5UZ7 - chains A and B of the 5 polymer chains in the assembly; structure by electron microscopy, 4.10 A resolution (low resolution: residue-level contacts below are approximate; hydrogen-bond / salt-bridge calls are withheld).

[Chain A]
Molecule: Guanine nucleotide-binding protein G(s) subunit alpha isoforms short
From: Homo sapiens
Reference sequence: P63092 (GNAS2_HUMAN), isoform P63092-2; the author numbering skips numbers that UniProt does not, so the offset changes along the chain: 1-47 = UniProt 1-47; 62-394 = UniProt 48-380
Amino-acid sequence (380 residues; row label = number of the first residue in the row; note: 14 numbers in that range are skipped by the numbering (no residue carries them; nothing is unmodelled there)):
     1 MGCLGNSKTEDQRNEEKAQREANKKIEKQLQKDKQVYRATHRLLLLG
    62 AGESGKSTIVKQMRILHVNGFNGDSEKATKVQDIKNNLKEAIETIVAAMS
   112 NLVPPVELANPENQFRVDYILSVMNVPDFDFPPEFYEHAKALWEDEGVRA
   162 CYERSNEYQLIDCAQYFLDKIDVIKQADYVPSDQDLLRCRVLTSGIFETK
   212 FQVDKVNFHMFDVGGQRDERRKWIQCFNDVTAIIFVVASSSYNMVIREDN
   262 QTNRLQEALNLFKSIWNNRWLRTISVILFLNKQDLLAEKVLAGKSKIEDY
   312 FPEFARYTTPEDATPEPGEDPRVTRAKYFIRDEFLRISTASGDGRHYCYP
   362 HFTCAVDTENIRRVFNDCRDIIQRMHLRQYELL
Disordered / not traced: 1-8, 62-206, 251-263, 293-308, 322-330, 366-369

[Chain B]
Molecule: Guanine nucleotide-binding protein G(I)/G(S)/G(T) subunit beta-1
From: Homo sapiens
Reference sequence: P62873 (GBB1_HUMAN); numbering as in UniProt (aligned over 2-340)
Amino-acid sequence (351 residues; each row starts with the number of its first residue; numbers below 1 keep their minus sign (Met-10 is residue -10)):
   -10 MHHHHHHGSLLQSELDQLRQEAEQLKNQIRDARKACADATLSQITNNIDP
    40 VGRIQMRTRRTLRGHLAKIYAMHWGTDSRLLVSASQDGKLIIWDSYTTNK
    90 VHAIPLRSSWVMTCAYAPSGNYVACGGLDNICSIYNLKTREGNVRVSREL
   140 AGHTGYLSCCRFLDDNQIVTSSGDTTCALWDIETGQQTTTFTGHTGDVMS
   190 LSLAPDTRLFVSGACDASAKLWDVREGMCRQTFTGHESDINAICFFPNGN
   240 AFATGSDDATCRLFDLRADQELMTYSHDNIICGITSVSFSKSGRLLLAGY
   290 DDFNCNVWDALKADRAGVLAGHDNRVSCLGVTDDGMAVATGSWDSFLKIW
   340 N
Disordered / not traced: -10 to 0
Sequence notes: expression tag (-10 to 1)
Curated features (UniProtKB/Swiss-Prot):
  - modified residue: Ser2 (N-acetylserine), His266 (Phosphohistidine)

[How chain A and chain B interact]
Residue-residue contacts (54; chain A residue first):
  Glu15(A) - Arg68(B)
  Glu16(A) - Thr86(B)
  Gln19(A) - Asp83(B)
  Gln19(A) - Thr86(B)
  Gln19(A) - Asn88(B)
  Asn23(A) - Asn88(B)
  Asn23(A) - Lys89(B)
  Ile26(A) - Lys89(B)
  Ile26(A) - Ala92(B)
  Glu27(A) - Lys89(B)
  Leu30(A) - Gly53(B)
  Leu30(A) - Lys78(B)
  Leu30(A) - Ile80(B)
  Leu30(A) - Lys89(B)
  Lys34(A) - Leu55(B)
  Tyr37(A) - Leu55(B)
  Tyr37(A) - Ala56(B)
  Tyr37(A) - Gln75(B)
  Tyr37(A) - Asp76(B)
  Arg42(A) - Gln75(B)
  Glu209(A) - Ser97(B)
  Glu209(A) - Ser98(B)
  Glu209(A) - Trp99(B)
  His220(A) - Ser98(B)
  His220(A) - Trp99(B)
  Phe222(A) - Trp99(B)
  Phe222(A) - Leu117(B)
  Gly226(A) - Asn119(B)
  Gly226(A) - Thr143(B)
  Gln227(A) - Leu117(B)
  Gln227(A) - Asn119(B)
  Gln227(A) - Tyr145(B)
  Arg228(A) - Gly162(B)
  Arg228(A) - Asp163(B)
  Arg228(A) - Thr164(B)
  Arg228(A) - Gly185(B)
  Arg228(A) - Asp186(B)
  Glu230(A) - Asp186(B)
  Arg232(A) - Cys204(B)
  Arg232(A) - Asp228(B)
  Lys233(A) - Asp186(B)
  Lys233(A) - Met188(B)
  Lys233(A) - Cys204(B)
  Lys233(A) - Asp228(B)
  Trp234(A) - Leu117(B)
  Gln236(A) - Trp332(B)
  Cys237(A) - Tyr59(B)
  Cys237(A) - Met101(B)
  Phe238(A) - Trp99(B)
  Phe238(A) - Leu117(B)
  Asn239(A) - Lys57(B)
  Asn239(A) - Trp332(B)
  Asp240(A) - Lys57(B)
  Trp281(A) - Arg314(B)
Interface residues without a listed pair, chain A (30 interface residues in all): Ala22, Gln29, Asp33, Arg280
Interface residues without a listed pair, chain B (43 interface residues in all): Thr87, Pro94, Arg96, Gly144, Thr184, Ala203, Asn230, Cys271, Asp290, Phe292

[Summary]
30 residues of chain A face 43 of chain B across their interface.
Chain A is Guanine nucleotide-binding protein G(s) subunit alpha isoforms short and chain B is Guanine
nucleotide-binding protein G(I)/G(S)/G(T) subunit beta-1, both from Homo sapiens; the structure, Volta phase
plate cryo-electron microscopy structure of a calcitonin receptor-heterotrimeric Gs protein complex, was
determined by electron microscopy.
